PDB entry 1BZ7 | X-ray diffraction, 2.50 A resolution | chains A and B

Chain A:
Name: Protein (antibody R24 (light chain))
Organism: Mus musculus
Notes: fragment: fab; antibody fragment or engineered binder
Chain sequence (206 residues; each row starts with the number of its first residue):
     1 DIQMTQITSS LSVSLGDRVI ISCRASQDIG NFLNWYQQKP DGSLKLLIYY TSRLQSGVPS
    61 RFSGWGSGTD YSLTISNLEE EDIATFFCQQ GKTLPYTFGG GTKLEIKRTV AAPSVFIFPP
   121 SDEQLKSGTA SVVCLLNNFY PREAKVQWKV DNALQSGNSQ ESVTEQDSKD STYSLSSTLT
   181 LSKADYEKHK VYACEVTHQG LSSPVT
Disulfides: Cys-23/Cys-88, Cys-134/Cys-194

Chain B:
Name: Protein (antibody R24 (heavy chain))
Organism: Mus musculus
Notes: fragment: fab; antibody fragment or engineered binder
Chain sequence (217 residues; numbered 1 to 217; the number before each row is that of its first residue):
     1 DVQLVESGGG LVQPGGSRKL SCAASGFTFS NFGMHWVRQA PEKGLEWVAY ISSGGSSINY
    61 ADTVKGRFTI SRDNPKNTLF LQMTSLRSED TAIYYCTRGG TGTRSLYYFD YWGQGATLIV
   121 SSASTKGPSV FPLAPSSKST SGGTAALGCL VKDYFPEPVT VSWNSGALTS GVHTFPAVLQ
   181 SGLYSLSSVV TVPSSSLGTQ TYICNVNHKP SNTKVDK
Disulfides: Cys-22/Cys-96, Cys-149/Cys-204

How chain A and chain B interact:
Pairs across the interface - 73 pairs, chain A then chain B:
  Phe-32(A) / Arg-104(B)
  Phe-32(A) / Ser-105(B)
  Phe-32(A) / Leu-106(B)  hydrophobic
  Asn-34(A) / Leu-106(B)
  Asn-34(A) / Tyr-107(B)  hydrogen bond (side chain-backbone)
  Asn-34(A) / Tyr-108(B)
  Tyr-36(A) / Tyr-108(B)
  Tyr-36(A) / Phe-109(B)  hydrogen bond (side chain-backbone)
  Tyr-36(A) / Trp-112(B)
  Gln-38(A) / Gln-39(B)  hydrogen bond
  Gln-38(A) / Tyr-95(B)
  Gly-42(A) / Tyr-95(B)
  Leu-44(A) / Leu-45(B)  hydrophobic
  Leu-44(A) / Tyr-95(B)
  Leu-44(A) / Trp-112(B)  hydrophobic
  Leu-46(A) / Phe-109(B)
  Tyr-49(A) / Thr-103(B)
  Tyr-49(A) / Tyr-108(B)  hydrophobic
  Tyr-50(A) / Thr-103(B)
  Tyr-50(A) / Leu-106(B)
  Gln-55(A) / Asp-110(B)
  Gln-55(A) / Tyr-111(B)
  Phe-87(A) / Leu-45(B)  hydrophobic
  Gln-89(A) / Tyr-107(B)  hydrogen bond (side chain-backbone)
  Gln-89(A) / Tyr-108(B)
  Gln-89(A) / Phe-109(B)
  Gly-91(A) / Ser-105(B)
  Gly-91(A) / Leu-106(B)
  Gly-91(A) / Tyr-107(B)  hydrogen bond (backbone-backbone)
  Leu-94(A) / Trp-47(B)  hydrophobic
  Leu-94(A) / Asn-59(B)
  Pro-95(A) / Trp-47(B)  hydrophobic
  Tyr-96(A) / Trp-47(B)
  Tyr-96(A) / Tyr-107(B)
  Phe-98(A) / Val-37(B)  hydrophobic
  Phe-98(A) / Leu-45(B)  hydrophobic
  Phe-98(A) / Phe-109(B)  hydrophobic
  Phe-98(A) / Trp-112(B)  hydrophobic
  Phe-116(A) / Thr-140(B)
  Phe-116(A) / Ala-146(B)  hydrophobic
  Phe-118(A) / Leu-133(B)
  Phe-118(A) / Ala-134(B)
  Phe-118(A) / Ala-146(B)
  Phe-118(A) / Leu-147(B)  hydrophobic
  Ser-121(A) / Phe-131(B)
  Ser-121(A) / Pro-132(B)
  Asp-122(A) / Pro-132(B)
  Glu-123(A) / Val-130(B)
  Glu-123(A) / Phe-131(B)
  Glu-123(A) / Pro-132(B)
  Glu-123(A) / Lys-214(B)  salt bridge
  Gln-124(A) / Phe-131(B)
  Gln-124(A) / Leu-150(B)
  Gln-124(A) / Lys-152(B)
  Thr-129(A) / Lys-152(B)
  Ser-131(A) / Leu-150(B)
  Ser-131(A) / Lys-152(B)
  Val-133(A) / Leu-133(B)  hydrophobic
  Leu-135(A) / Phe-175(B)  hydrophobic
  Leu-135(A) / Val-189(B)  hydrophobic
  Asn-137(A) / His-173(B)  hydrogen bond
  Asn-137(A) / Thr-191(B)
  Asn-138(A) / His-173(B)
  Gln-160(A) / Val-178(B)
  Gln-160(A) / Gln-180(B)
  Ser-162(A) / Phe-175(B)
  Ser-162(A) / Pro-176(B)  hydrogen bond (side chain-backbone)
  Val-163(A) / Pro-176(B)
  Asp-167(A) / His-173(B)  salt bridge
  Ser-174(A) / His-173(B)  hydrogen bond
  Ser-174(A) / Phe-175(B)
  Leu-175(A) / Phe-175(B)
  Ser-176(A) / Phe-175(B)
Also at the interface, not in a pair above, chain A (39 interface residues in all): Leu-33, Pro-119, Thr-164
Also at the interface, not in a pair above, chain B (42 interface residues in all): Glu-46, Asp-62, Pro-135, Ser-141, Thr-144, Gly-148, Thr-174, Leu-179

Summary:
39 residues of chain A face 42 of chain B across their interface, with 8 hydrogen bonds and 2 salt bridges.
Polar pairs include Glu-123(A)/Lys-214(B), Asp-167(A)/His-173(B) and Asn-34(A)/Tyr-107(B).
Here chain A is Protein (antibody R24 (light chain)) and chain B is Protein (antibody R24 (heavy chain)), both
from Mus musculus. Entry 1BZ7 (Fab fragment from murine ascites) was determined by X-ray diffraction (same
publication as 1R24).
